Entry 8OO7 (electron microscopy, 2.80 A resolution); this record covers chains K and N of the 18 polymer chains in the assembly.

[Chain K]
Molecule: DNA Strand 1
Sequence (226 nucleotides; each row starts with the number of its first residue; numbers below 1 keep their minus sign (DC-73 is residue -73)):
   -73 CTGGAGAATCCCGGTGCCGAGGCCGCTCAATTGGTCGTAGCAAGCTCTAG
   -23 CACCGCTTAAACGCACGTACGCGCTGTCCCCCGCGTTTTAACCGCCAAGG
    27 GGATTACTCCCTAGTCTCCAGGCACGTGTCAGATATATACATCCTGTGCA
    77 TGTATTGAACAGCGACCTTGCCGGTGCCAGTCGGATAGTGTTCCGAGCTC
   127 CCACTCTAGAGGATCCCCGGGTACCG
Unresolved in the structure: -73, 41-152

[Chain N]
Name: Histone H4
Organism: Homo sapiens
UniProt: P62805 (H4_HUMAN); residues 1-102 here correspond to UniProt positions 2-103 (UniProt number = residue number + 1)
Chain sequence (102 residues; row label = number of the first residue in the row):
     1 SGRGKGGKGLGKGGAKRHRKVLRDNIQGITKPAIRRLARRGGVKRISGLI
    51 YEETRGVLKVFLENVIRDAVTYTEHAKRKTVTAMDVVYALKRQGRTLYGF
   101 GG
Unresolved in the structure: 1-20, 96-102

[How chain K and chain N interact]
Contacting residue pairs - 7 pairs, chain K then chain N:
  DC-33(K) - Lys77(N)  salt bridge to the phosphate
  DA-13(K) - Thr30(N)  hydrogen bond to the phosphate
  DA-13(K) - Pro32(N)  phosphate contact
  DA-13(K) - Arg36(N)  salt bridge to the phosphate
  DC-12(K) - Thr30(N)  phosphate contact
  DC-12(K) - Pro32(N)  phosphate contact
  DC-4(K) - Arg45(N)  sugar contact
Other interface residues (no listed pair), chain K (6 interface residues in all): DG-24, DA-14
Other interface residues (no listed pair), chain N (8 interface residues in all): Lys31, Ala33, Thr80

[Overview]
6 residues of chain K and 8 residues of chain N are in contact; the contacts include 1 hydrogen bond and 2
salt bridges. Among the polar pairs are DA-13(K)-Thr30(N), DC-33(K)-Lys77(N) and DA-13(K)-Arg36(N).
Here chain K is DNA Strand 1 and chain N is Histone H4 (Homo sapiens). Entry 8OO7 (CryoEM Structure INO80core
Hexasome complex composite model state1) was determined by electron microscopy, deposited together with 8OO9,
8OOA, 8OOC, 8OOF, 8OOP, 8OOR, 8OOS and 8OOT.
